Entry 6GSX (X-ray diffraction, 1.91 A resolution); this record covers chains A and B.

[Chain A (and B)]
Name: Mu class glutathione S-transferase of isoenzyme 3-3
From: Rattus rattus
Notes: EC 2.5.1.18; chain B of this document is another copy of the same molecule, construct and numbering; everything in this record applies to it too
UniProt: P04905 (GSTM1_RAT); residue numbers follow UniProt; this construct covers 1-217
Sequence (217 residues; row label = number of the first residue in the row):
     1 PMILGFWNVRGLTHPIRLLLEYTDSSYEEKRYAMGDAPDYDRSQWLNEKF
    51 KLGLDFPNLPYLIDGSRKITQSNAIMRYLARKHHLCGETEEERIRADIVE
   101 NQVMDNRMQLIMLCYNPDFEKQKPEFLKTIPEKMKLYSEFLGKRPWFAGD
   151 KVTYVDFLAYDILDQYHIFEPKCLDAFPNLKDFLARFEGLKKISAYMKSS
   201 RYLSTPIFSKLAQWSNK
Sequence notes: engineered mutation Phe6 (Tyr in P04905)
Residues lining bound ligands: GPS (L-gamma-glutamyl-S-[(9S,10S)-10-hydroxy-9,10-dihydrophenanthren-9-yl]-L-cysteinylglycine): Phe6, Trp7, Val9, Gly11, Leu12, Arg42, Trp45, Lys49, Asn58, Leu59, Pro60, Gln71, Ser72, Met104, Arg107, Ile111, Tyr115, Ile207, Phe208, Ser209

[How chain A and chain B interact]
Residue-residue contacts (47):
  Asp55(A) - Leu136(B)
  Asp55(A) - Phe140(B)
  Phe56(A) - Ile98(B)  hydrophobic
  Phe56(A) - Gln102(B)
  Phe56(A) - Leu136(B)  hydrophobic
  Phe56(A) - Phe140(B)  hydrophobic
  Pro57(A) - Leu136(B)
  Arg67(A) - Glu90(B)
  Thr70(A) - Ile98(B)
  Gln71(A) - Asn101(B)
  Gln71(A) - Gln102(B)  hydrogen bond
  Gln71(A) - Asp105(B)  hydrogen bond
  Asn73(A) - Asn101(B)  hydrogen bond
  Ala74(A) - Asp97(B)
  Ala74(A) - Ile98(B)
  Ala74(A) - Asn101(B)
  Arg77(A) - Arg77(B)
  Arg77(A) - Asp97(B)
  Tyr78(A) - Glu90(B)
  Tyr78(A) - Ile94(B)  hydrophobic
  Arg81(A) - Glu90(B)  salt bridge
  Arg81(A) - Arg93(B)
  Arg81(A) - Ile94(B)
  Arg81(A) - Asp97(B)  salt bridge
  Glu90(A) - Arg67(B)
  Glu90(A) - Tyr78(B)
  Glu90(A) - Arg81(B)  salt bridge
  Arg93(A) - Arg81(B)
  Ile94(A) - Tyr78(B)  hydrophobic
  Ile94(A) - Arg81(B)
  Asp97(A) - Ala74(B)
  Asp97(A) - Arg77(B)
  Asp97(A) - Arg81(B)  salt bridge
  Ile98(A) - Phe56(B)  hydrophobic
  Ile98(A) - Thr70(B)
  Ile98(A) - Gln71(B)
  Asn101(A) - Gln71(B)
  Asn101(A) - Asn73(B)  hydrogen bond
  Gln102(A) - Phe56(B)
  Gln102(A) - Gln71(B)  hydrogen bond
  Asp105(A) - Gln71(B)  hydrogen bond
  Glu132(A) - Phe50(B)
  Leu136(A) - Asp55(B)
  Leu136(A) - Phe56(B)  hydrophobic
  Leu136(A) - Pro57(B)
  Phe140(A) - Asp55(B)
  Phe140(A) - Phe56(B)  hydrophobic
Interface residues without a listed pair, chain A (28 interface residues in all): Asn58, Lys68, Ile69, Val99, Glu100, Tyr137
Interface residues without a listed pair, chain B (27 interface residues in all): Asn58, Lys68, Ile69, Glu100, Tyr137

[Overview]
28 residues of chain A face 27 of chain B across their interface, with 6 hydrogen bonds and 4 salt bridges.
Among the polar pairs are Arg81(A)-Glu90(B), Arg81(A)-Asp97(B) and Gln71(A)-Gln102(B). Chain A binds compound
GPS.
Both chains are Mu class glutathione S-transferase of isoenzyme 3-3 (Rattus rattus). Entry 6GSX (First-sphere
and second-sphere electrostatic effects in the active site of a class mu glutathione transferase) was
determined by X-ray diffraction (same publication as 6GST, 6GSU, 6GSV, 6GSW and 6GSY).
